3HXS - chains A and B; structure by X-ray diffraction, 2.00 A resolution.

[Chain A (and B)]
Protein: Thioredoxin
Organism: Bacteroides fragilis
Notes: fragment: residues in UNP 43-161; chain B of this document is another copy of the same molecule, construct and numbering; everything in this record applies to it too
UniProtKB: Q64SV7 (Q64SV7_BACFR); residues 1-141 here correspond to UniProt positions 21-161 (UniProt number = residue number + 20)
Chain sequence (141 residues; each row starts with the number of its first residue):
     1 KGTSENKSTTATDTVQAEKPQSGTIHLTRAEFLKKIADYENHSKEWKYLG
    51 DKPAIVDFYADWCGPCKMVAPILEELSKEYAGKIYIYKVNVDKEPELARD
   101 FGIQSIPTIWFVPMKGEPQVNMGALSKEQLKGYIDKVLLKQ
Unresolved in the structure: 1-22, 140-141 (chain B: 1-22)
Disulfide bonds: Cys63-Cys66
Ion coordination: Zn2+ site 1: Glu40 (shared with Asp100(B) of chain B); Zn2+ site 2: Glu96, Asp100 (shared with Glu40(B) of chain B)

[Interface between chain A and chain B]
Contacting residue pairs - 91 pairs, chain A then chain B:
  Gly23(A) with Glu74(B); Ser77(B); Lys78(B)
  Thr24(A) with Leu73(B); Glu74(B), hydrogen bond; Ser77(B); Ile86(B); Lys88(B)
  Ile25(A) with Ile86(B), hydrogen bond (backbone-backbone); Tyr87(B); Lys88(B), hydrogen bond (backbone-backbone)
  His26(A) with Tyr59(B), hydrogen bond; Lys88(B)
  Leu27(A) with Tyr87(B), hydrophobic; Lys88(B), hydrogen bond (backbone-backbone); Glu94(B)
  Thr28(A) with Glu94(B)
  Arg29(A) with Glu94(B), hydrogen bond (backbone-side chain); Glu96(B), salt bridge
  Phe32(A) with Leu97(B), hydrophobic; Phe101(B), hydrophobic; Trp110(B), hydrophobic
  Leu33(A) with Leu49(B)
  Lys34(A) with Leu49(B)
  Lys35(A) with Tyr48(B); Gly50(B); Tyr87(B)
  Ile36(A) with Trp46(B), hydrophobic; Lys47(B); Tyr48(B); Leu49(B), hydrogen bond (backbone-backbone); Val56(B), hydrophobic; Tyr87(B), hydrophobic
  Ala37(A) with Trp46(B), hydrophobic; Lys47(B); Leu49(B), hydrophobic
  Asp38(A) with Lys44(B), salt bridge; Leu49(B)
  Tyr39(A) with Leu97(B), hydrophobic; Asp100(B), hydrogen bond; Phe101(B), hydrophobic
  Glu40(A) with Lys44(B), hydrogen bond (backbone-side chain); Glu96(B); Asp100(B)
  Asn41(A) with Asn41(B), hydrogen bond (backbone-side chain); Ser43(B); Lys44(B), hydrogen bond (side chain-backbone)
  Lys44(A) with Asp38(B), hydrogen bond (side chain-backbone); Tyr39(B); Glu40(B); Asn41(B)
  Trp46(A) with Ile36(B), hydrophobic; Ala37(B), hydrophobic
  Lys47(A) with Ile36(B); Ala37(B)
  Tyr48(A) with Lys35(B); Ile36(B)
  Leu49(A) with Leu33(B); Lys34(B); Ile36(B), hydrogen bond (backbone-backbone); Asp38(B)
  Gly50(A) with Lys35(B)
  Tyr59(A) with His26(B)
  Leu73(A) with Thr24(B)
  Glu74(A) with Gly23(B); Thr24(B), hydrogen bond
  Ser77(A) with Gly23(B), hydrogen bond (side chain-backbone); Thr24(B), hydrogen bond (side chain-backbone)
  Lys78(A) with Gly23(B)
  Ile86(A) with Thr24(B); Ile25(B), hydrogen bond (backbone-backbone)
  Tyr87(A) with Ile25(B); Leu27(B), hydrophobic; Lys35(B); Ile36(B), hydrophobic
  Lys88(A) with Thr24(B); Ile25(B), hydrogen bond (backbone-backbone); His26(B); Leu27(B), hydrogen bond (backbone-backbone)
  Glu94(A) with Thr28(B); Arg29(B), hydrogen bond (side chain-backbone)
  Glu96(A) with Arg29(B), salt bridge; Glu40(B)
  Leu97(A) with Arg29(B); Phe32(B), hydrophobic; Tyr39(B), hydrophobic
  Asp100(A) with Tyr39(B), hydrogen bond; Glu40(B)
  Phe101(A) with Phe32(B), hydrophobic; Tyr39(B), hydrophobic
  Trp110(A) with Phe32(B), hydrophobic
Other interface residues (no listed pair), chain A (41 interface residues in all): Ser43, Val56, Tyr85, Val89
Other interface residues (no listed pair), chain B (42 interface residues in all): His42, Tyr85, Val89

[Overview]
41 residues of chain A face 42 of chain B across their interface; the contacts include 21 hydrogen bonds and 3
salt bridges. Among the polar pairs are Arg29(A)-Glu96(B), Asp38(A)-Lys44(B) and Thr24(A)-Glu74(B). Glu96(A)
and Asp100(A) form the Zn2+ site 2.
Chain A and chain B are both Thioredoxin (Bacteroides fragilis); the structure, Crystal Structure of
Bacteroides fragilis TrxP, was determined by X-ray diffraction, deposited together with 3HYP.
